9G9J - chains A and G of the 9 polymer chains in the assembly; structure by electron microscopy, 3.05 A resolution.

# Chain A
Name: CRISPR system single-strand-specific deoxyribonuclease Cas10/Csm1 (subtype III-A)
From: Enterococcus italicus DSM 15952
Notes: EC 3.1.-.-, 2.7.7.-
UniProtKB: E6LHV7 (CAS10_ENTI1); residues 1-754 here correspond to UniProt positions 2-755 (UniProt number = residue number + 1)
Chain sequence (774 residues; numbered -19 to 754; the number before each row is that of its first residue; numbers below 1 keep their minus sign (Met-19 is residue -19)):
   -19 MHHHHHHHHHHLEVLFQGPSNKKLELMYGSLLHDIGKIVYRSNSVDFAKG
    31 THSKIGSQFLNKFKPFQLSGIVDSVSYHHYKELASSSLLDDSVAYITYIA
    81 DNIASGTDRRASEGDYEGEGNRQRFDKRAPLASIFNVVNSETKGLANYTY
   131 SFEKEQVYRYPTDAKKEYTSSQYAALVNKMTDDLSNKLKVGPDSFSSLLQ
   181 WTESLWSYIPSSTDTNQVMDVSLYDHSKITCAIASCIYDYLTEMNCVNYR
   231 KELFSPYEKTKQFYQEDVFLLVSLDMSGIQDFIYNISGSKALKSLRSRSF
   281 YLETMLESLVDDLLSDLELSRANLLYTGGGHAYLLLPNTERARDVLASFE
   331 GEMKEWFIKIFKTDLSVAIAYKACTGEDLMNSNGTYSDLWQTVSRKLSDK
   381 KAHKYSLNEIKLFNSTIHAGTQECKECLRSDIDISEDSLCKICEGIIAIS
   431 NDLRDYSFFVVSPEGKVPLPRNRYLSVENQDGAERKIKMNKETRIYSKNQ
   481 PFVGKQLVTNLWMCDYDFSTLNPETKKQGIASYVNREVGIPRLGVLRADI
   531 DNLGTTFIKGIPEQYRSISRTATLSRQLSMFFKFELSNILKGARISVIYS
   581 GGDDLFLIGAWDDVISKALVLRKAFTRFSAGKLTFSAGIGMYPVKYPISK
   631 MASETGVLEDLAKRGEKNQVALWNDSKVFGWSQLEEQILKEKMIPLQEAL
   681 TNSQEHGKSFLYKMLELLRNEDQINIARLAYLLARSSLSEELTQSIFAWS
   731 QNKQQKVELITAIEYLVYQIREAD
Disordered / not traced: -19 to 0, 87-104, 133-137, 753-754
Differences from the reference sequence: initiating methionine (-19); expression tag (-18 to 0)
Cystine bridges: Cys407-Cys420
Bound ions: Mn2+ site 1: Asp529, Asp583; Mn2+ site 2: Asp529, Ile530, Asp583 (together with pNppA3)
Ligand contacts:
  - pNppA3 (A1II9; adenosine-5'-[(beta,gamma)-imido]triphosphate-adenosine-monophosphate-adenosine-monophosphate): Tyr306, His311, Tyr313, Trp370, Gln371, Ser374, Arg375, Ser378, Asp529, Ile530, Asp531, Asn532, Leu533, Gly534, Thr535, Phe537, Ile538, Thr551, Leu554, Ser555, Leu558, Ser559, Gly582, Asp583, Lys643, Lys647
  - AMP-PNP (ANP; phosphoaminophosphonic acid-adenylate ester): Met256, Ser257, Gly258, Ile259, Gln260, Ile263, Tyr264, Ser279, Leu282, Glu283, Gly309, Gly310, Lys381, Lys384, Tyr579, Asp584

# Chain G
Name: CRISPR system Cms protein Csm4
From: Enterococcus italicus DSM 15952
UniProtKB: E6LHV4 (CSM4_ENTI1); numbering as in UniProt (aligned over 1-307)
Chain sequence (307 residues; each row starts with the number of its first residue):
     1 MNQLVVKLVKLTFKSPVHFGMKRLSDSNHTIAADTLFSALIIEALQQQLE
    51 LSHLLNNLVITDLFPYNKTSYFLPKPLIRIEGKKGDESGYKAFKKLTYIP
   101 VENYSEYLRGEIDSLEASKIAESLNLGKASLSTKVSLQAVDHNGESEPYS
   151 VGNFTFYPESGLYFLAKGNADTIGQLEILMHALQYSGIGGKRSAGYGQFR
   201 CTIEDSGKFDSLLSQTGNIAILLSSAMASDEELVDCLEDARYLLKKRTGF
   251 VQSKTYADQLVKKKDFYAFSAGSTFYQKFNGKIFDVSDNGRHSVYRYAKA
   301 FWLEGKI
Disordered / not traced: 1-3, 82-88
Ligand contacts: pNppA3 (A1II9; adenosine-5'-[(beta,gamma)-imido]triphosphate-adenosine-monophosphate-adenosine-monophosphate): Arg79, Ile80, Tyr90, Lys91

# Chain A / chain G interface
Residue-residue contacts (52; chain A residue first):
  Asn265(A) - Arg23(G)  hydrogen bond (backbone-side chain)
  Ile266(A) - Arg23(G)
  Ser267(A) - Arg23(G)  hydrogen bond
  Lys342(A) - Tyr267(G)
  Thr343(A) - Tyr267(G)
  Asp379(A) - Arg79(G)  salt bridge
  Asp379(A) - Arg241(G)  salt bridge
  Ala382(A) - Arg241(G)
  Ala382(A) - Tyr242(G)
  His383(A) - Leu237(G)
  His383(A) - Ala240(G)  hydrogen bond (side chain-backbone)
  His383(A) - Tyr242(G)
  Lys384(A) - Tyr242(G)
  Tyr385(A) - Tyr242(G)  hydrogen bond (backbone-side chain)
  Tyr385(A) - Leu244(G)  hydrophobic
  Leu387(A) - Leu233(G)
  Leu387(A) - Val234(G)  hydrophobic
  Leu387(A) - Leu237(G)  hydrophobic
  Ile390(A) - Met227(G)  hydrophobic
  Ile390(A) - Leu233(G)  hydrophobic
  Ile390(A) - Leu237(G)  hydrophobic
  Ile390(A) - Tyr242(G)
  Ile390(A) - Leu244(G)  hydrophobic
  Ile390(A) - Phe269(G)  hydrophobic
  Lys391(A) - Asp230(G)  hydrogen bond (side chain-backbone)
  Lys391(A) - Leu233(G)
  Phe393(A) - Leu244(G)  hydrophobic
  Phe393(A) - Tyr267(G)
  Asn394(A) - Met227(G)
  Asn394(A) - Phe266(G)
  Asn394(A) - Tyr267(G)  hydrogen bond (side chain-backbone)
  Thr396(A) - Lys264(G)
  Thr396(A) - Asp265(G)  hydrogen bond (side chain-backbone)
  Ile397(A) - Asp288(G)
  His398(A) - Asp288(G)  salt bridge
  Ala399(A) - Lys262(G)
  Ala399(A) - Lys264(G)
  Ala399(A) - Asp288(G)  hydrogen bond (backbone-side chain)
  Glu403(A) - Lys262(G)  salt bridge
  Glu406(A) - Arg23(G)
  Leu408(A) - Lys22(G)
  Leu408(A) - Arg23(G)
  Leu408(A) - Lys262(G)
  Ser410(A) - Lys262(G)
  Asp411(A) - Asp265(G)
  Tyr626(A) - Leu131(G)
  Pro627(A) - Ser25(G)
  Pro627(A) - Leu131(G)
  Ser629(A) - Arg23(G)
  Lys630(A) - Ser25(G)
  Lys630(A) - Ser27(G)  hydrogen bond
  Arg644(A) - Glu122(G)  salt bridge
Interface residues without a listed pair, chain A (36 interface residues in all): Arg375, Ser378, Ser386, Thr401, Asp529, Glu634, Lys643
Interface residues without a listed pair, chain G (33 interface residues in all): Asp26, Tyr90, Lys91, Lys95, Ser130, Ser150, Lys246, Phe250, Val261, Lys263

# In short
36 residues of chain A and 33 residues of chain G are in contact, with 9 hydrogen bonds and 5 salt bridges.
Among the polar pairs are Asp379(A)-Arg79(G), Asp379(A)-Arg241(G) and His398(A)-Asp288(G). PNppA3 is bound
between chain A and chain G. Bound to chain A: AMP-PNP.
Chain A is CRISPR system single-strand-specific deoxyribonuclease Cas10/Csm1 (subtype III-A) and chain G is
CRISPR system Cms protein Csm4, both from Enterococcus italicus DSM 15952; the structure, CryoEM structure of
Enterococcus italicus Csm-crRNA complex bound to pNppA3 and AMPNPP, was determined by electron microscopy
together with 9G9A, 9G9B, 9G9C, 9G9D, 9G9E, 9G9F and 4 further entries from the same study.
